4V1O - chains D and G of the 26 polymer chains in the assembly; structure by electron microscopy, 9.70 A resolution (very low resolution: no residue pairs are listed; an interface is given only as per-side residue counts).

[Chain D]
Protein: DNA-directed RNA polymerase II subunit RPB4
From: Saccharomyces cerevisiae
UniProt: P20433 (RPB4_YEAST); numbering as in UniProt (aligned over 1-221)
Chain sequence (221 residues; numbered 1 to 221; the number before each row is that of its first residue):
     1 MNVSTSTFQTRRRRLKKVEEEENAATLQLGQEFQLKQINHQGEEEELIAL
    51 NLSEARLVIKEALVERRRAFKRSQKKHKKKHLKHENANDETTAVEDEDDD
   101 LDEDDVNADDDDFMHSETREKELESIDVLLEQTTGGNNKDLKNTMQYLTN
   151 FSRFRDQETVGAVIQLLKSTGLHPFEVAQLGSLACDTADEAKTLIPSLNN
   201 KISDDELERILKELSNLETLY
Disordered / not traced: 1-2, 77-117
UniProt features mapped onto this chain:
  - modified residue: Met-1 (N-acetylmethionine), Thr-91 (Phosphothreonine), Thr-92 (Phosphothreonine)

[Chain G]
Protein: DNA-directed RNA polymerase II subunit RPB7
From: Saccharomyces cerevisiae
UniProt: P34087 (RPB7_YEAST); numbering as in UniProt (aligned over 1-171)
Chain sequence (171 residues; numbered 1 to 171; the number before each row is that of its first residue):
     1 MFFIKDLSLNITLHPSFFGPRMKQYLKTKLLEEVEGSCTGKFGYILCVLD
    51 YDNIDIQRGRILPTDGSAEFNVKYRAVVFKPFKGEVVDGTVVSCSQHGFE
   101 VQVGPMKVFVTKHLMPQDLTFNAGSNPPSYQSSEDVITIKSRIRVKIEGC
   151 ISQVSSIHAIGSIKEDYLGAI
UniProt features mapped onto this chain:
  - mutagenesis: Val-108 to His-113 (Lowers nucleic-acid binding of RPB4-RPB7 by 10-fold; no effect on association with Pol II core complex; abolishes transcriptional activity of Pol II), Ile-151 to His-158 (No effect on nucleic-acid binding of RPB4-RPB7 and on association with Pol II core complex; abolishes transcriptional activity of Pol II)

[Interface between chain D and chain G]
At this resolution (10 A) residue pairs are not listed: 56 residues of chain D and 50 of chain G lie at the interface.

[Summary]
Chain D and chain G form an interface of 56 and 50 residues respectively. From UniProt: 14 mutagenesis sites
on chain G.
Here chain D is DNA-directed RNA polymerase II subunit RPB4 and chain G is DNA-directed RNA polymerase II
subunit RPB7, both from Saccharomyces cerevisiae. Entry 4V1O (Architecture of the RNA polymerase II-Mediator
core transcription initiation complex) was determined by electron microscopy, deposited together with 4V1M and
4V1N.
